PDB entry 4KYA | X-ray diffraction, 3.26 A resolution | chains A and B

Chain A:
Protein: Bifunctional dihydrofolate reductase-thymidylate synthase
From: Toxoplasma gondii
Notes: EC 1.5.1.3, 2.1.1.45
UniProtKB: Q07422 (DRTS_TOXGO); the construct lacks a stretch of the UniProt sequence and is renumbered around it, so the offset changes along the chain: 1-48 = UniProt 1-48; 74-196 = UniProt 74-196; 216-219 = UniProt 197-200; 220-610 = UniProt 220-610
Amino-acid sequence (566 residues; numbered 1 to 610; 44 numbers in that range are skipped by the numbering (no residue carries them; nothing is unmodelled there); the number before each row is that of its first residue):
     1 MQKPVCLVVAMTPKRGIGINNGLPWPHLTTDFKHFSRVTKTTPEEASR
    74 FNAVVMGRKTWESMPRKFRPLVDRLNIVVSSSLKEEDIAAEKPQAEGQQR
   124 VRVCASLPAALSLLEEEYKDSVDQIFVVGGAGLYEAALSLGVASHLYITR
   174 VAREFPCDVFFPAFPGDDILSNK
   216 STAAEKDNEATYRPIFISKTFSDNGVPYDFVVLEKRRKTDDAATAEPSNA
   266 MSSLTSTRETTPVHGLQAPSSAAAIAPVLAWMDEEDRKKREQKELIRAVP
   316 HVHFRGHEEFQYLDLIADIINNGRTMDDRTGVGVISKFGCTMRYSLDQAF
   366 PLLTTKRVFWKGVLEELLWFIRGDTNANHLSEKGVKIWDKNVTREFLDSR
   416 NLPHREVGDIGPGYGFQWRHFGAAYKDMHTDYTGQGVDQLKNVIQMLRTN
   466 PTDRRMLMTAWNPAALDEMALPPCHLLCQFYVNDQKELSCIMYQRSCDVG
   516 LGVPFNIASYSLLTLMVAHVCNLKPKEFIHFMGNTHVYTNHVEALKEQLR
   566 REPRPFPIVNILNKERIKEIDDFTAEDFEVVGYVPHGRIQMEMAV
Disordered / not traced: 1-3, 44-45, 216-224, 253-284, 300-309
Ligand contacts:
  - 1UG (2-Amino-5-(1-naphthylsulfanyl)-3,9-dihydro-4H-pyrimido[4,5-b]indol-4-one): Ile-402, Trp-403, Asn-406, Leu-486, Asp-513, Leu-516, Gly-517, Phe-520, Tyr-553, Met-608, Ala-609
  - folic acid (FOL): Val-8, Val-9, Ala-10, Leu-23, Asp-31, Phe-32, Lys-33, His-34, Phe-35, Ser-36, Thr-83, Met-87, Pro-88, Phe-91, Leu-94, Arg-97, Val-151, Tyr-157, Thr-172
  - NADPH (NDP; NADPH dihydro-nicotinamide-adenine-dinucleotide phosphate): Val-9, Ala-10, Ile-17, Gly-18, Ile-19, Asn-21, Gly-22, Leu-23, Trp-25, Gly-80, Arg-81, Lys-82, Thr-83, Ser-86, Val-102, Ser-103, Ser-104, Ser-105, Ala-128, Val-151, Gly-152, Gly-153, Ala-154, Gly-155, Leu-156, Tyr-157, Ala-159, Val-182
  - 2'-deoxyuridine 5'-monophosphate (UMP): Arg-344, Tyr-429, Leu-486, Cys-489, His-490, Gln-509, Arg-510, Ser-511, Cys-512, Asp-513, Gly-517, Asn-521, His-551, Tyr-553
From the paper describing this entry:
  - binding site for 1UG: Ile-402, Asp-513, Leu-516, Phe-520, Met-608, Ala-609
  - specificity-determining residues: Met-608

Chain B:
Protein: Bifunctional dihydrofolate reductase-thymidylate synthase
From: Toxoplasma gondii
Notes: EC 1.5.1.3, 2.1.1.45
UniProtKB: Q07422 (DRTS_TOXGO); the construct lacks a stretch of the UniProt sequence and is renumbered around it, so the offset changes along the chain: 1-41 = UniProt 1-41; 67-73 = UniProt 42-48; 74-196 = UniProt 74-196; 216-219 = UniProt 197-200; 1 more segments
Amino-acid sequence (566 residues; numbered 1 to 610; 44 numbers in that range are skipped by the numbering (no residue carries them; nothing is unmodelled there); the number before each row is that of its first residue):
     1 MQKPVCLVVAMTPKRGIGINNGLPWPHLTTDFKHFSRVTKT
    67 TPEEASRFNAVVMGRKTWESMPRKFRPLVDRLNIVVSSSLKEEDIAAEKP
   117 QAEGQQRVRVCASLPAALSLLEEEYKDSVDQIFVVGGAGLYEAALSLGVA
   167 SHLYITRVAREFPCDVFFPAFPGDDILSNK
   216 STAAEKDNEATYRPIFISKTFSDNGVPYDFVVLEKRRKTDDAATAEPSNA
   266 MSSLTSTRETTPVHGLQAPSSAAAIAPVLAWMDEEDRKKREQKELIRAVP
   316 HVHFRGHEEFQYLDLIADIINNGRTMDDRTGVGVISKFGCTMRYSLDQAF
   366 PLLTTKRVFWKGVLEELLWFIRGDTNANHLSEKGVKIWDKNVTREFLDSR
   416 NLPHREVGDIGPGYGFQWRHFGAAYKDMHTDYTGQGVDQLKNVIQMLRTN
   466 PTDRRMLMTAWNPAALDEMALPPCHLLCQFYVNDQKELSCIMYQRSCDVG
   516 LGVPFNIASYSLLTLMVAHVCNLKPKEFIHFMGNTHVYTNHVEALKEQLR
   566 REPRPFPIVNILNKERIKEIDDFTAEDFEVVGYVPHGRIQMEMAV
Disordered / not traced: 1-2, 67-73, 108-125, 152, 216-223, 252-284, 302-307
Ligand contacts:
  - 1UG (2-Amino-5-(1-naphthylsulfanyl)-3,9-dihydro-4H-pyrimido[4,5-b]indol-4-one): Glu-381, Ile-402, Trp-403, Asn-406, Leu-486, Asp-513, Leu-516, Gly-517, Phe-520, Tyr-553, Met-608, Ala-609
  - folic acid (FOL): Val-8, Val-9, Ala-10, Trp-25, Asp-31, Phe-32, Lys-33, His-34, Phe-35, Ser-36, Thr-83, Met-87, Phe-91, Leu-94, Val-95, Arg-97, Val-151, Tyr-157, Thr-172
  - NADPH (NDP; NADPH dihydro-nicotinamide-adenine-dinucleotide phosphate): Val-9, Ala-10, Ile-17, Gly-18, Ile-19, Asn-21, Gly-22, Leu-23, Trp-25, Gly-80, Arg-81, Lys-82, Thr-83, Ser-86, Val-102, Ser-103, Ser-104, Ser-105, Ala-128, Val-151, Gly-153, Ala-154, Gly-155, Leu-156, Tyr-157, Ala-159, Val-182
  - 2'-deoxyuridine 5'-monophosphate (UMP): Arg-344, Tyr-429, Leu-486, Pro-487, Cys-489, His-490, Gln-509, Arg-510, Ser-511, Cys-512, Asp-513, Gly-517, Asn-521, His-551, Tyr-553
From the paper describing this entry:
  - binding site for 1UG: Ile-402, Asp-513, Leu-516, Phe-520, Met-608, Ala-609
  - specificity-determining residues: Met-608

Interface between chain A and chain B:
Contacting residue pairs (142):
  Thr-30(A) with Trp-296(B)
  Lys-33(A) with Trp-296(B); Glu-300(B), salt bridge
  His-34(A) with Trp-296(B), hydrogen bond
  Arg-37(A) with Trp-296(B); Glu-299(B), salt bridge
  Thr-41(A) with Pro-292(B)
  His-168(A) with Ala-289(B)
  Tyr-170(A) with Ala-289(B), hydrogen bond (side chain-backbone); Val-293(B), hydrophobic
  Ile-230(A) with Ile-290(B), hydrophobic
  Phe-231(A) with Ile-290(B), hydrophobic; Val-293(B), hydrophobic; Leu-294(B), hydrophobic; Met-297(B), hydrophobic
  Ser-233(A) with Met-297(B)
  Phe-236(A) with Met-297(B), hydrophobic
  Phe-245(A) with Trp-296(B), hydrophobic; Met-297(B), hydrophobic
  Glu-249(A) with Ser-286(B)
  Ser-285(A) with His-168(B), hydrogen bond (backbone-side chain)
  Ser-286(A) with Glu-249(B)
  Ala-287(A) with Phe-319(B)
  Ala-289(A) with Tyr-170(B), hydrogen bond (backbone-side chain)
  Ile-290(A) with Ile-230(B), hydrophobic; Phe-231(B), hydrophobic; Val-247(B), hydrophobic; Phe-319(B), hydrophobic
  Val-293(A) with His-34(B); Val-38(B), hydrophobic; Tyr-170(B), hydrophobic; Phe-231(B), hydrophobic
  Leu-294(A) with Phe-319(B), hydrophobic
  Trp-296(A) with Thr-30(B); His-34(B), hydrogen bond; Arg-37(B); Phe-245(B), hydrophobic
  Met-297(A) with Phe-231(B), hydrophobic; Ser-233(B); Phe-245(B), hydrophobic
  Phe-319(A) with Leu-294(B), hydrophobic
  Arg-339(A) with Asn-498(B); Asp-499(B), salt bridge; Gln-500(B)
  Met-341(A) with Val-497(B); Asn-498(B); Asp-499(B), hydrogen bond (side chain-backbone)
  Asp-342(A) with Thr-467(B)
  Asp-343(A) with Arg-469(B), salt bridge
  Arg-344(A) with Arg-470(B)
  Ser-351(A) with Tyr-496(B), hydrogen bond
  Phe-353(A) with Arg-358(B), hydrogen bond (backbone-side chain); Gln-494(B); Tyr-496(B), hydrophobic; Ser-504(B); Cys-505(B); Ile-506(B), hydrophobic; Ile-544(B)
  Gly-354(A) with Arg-358(B), hydrogen bond (backbone-side chain); Ile-506(B); Ile-544(B); Phe-546(B)
  Cys-355(A) with Phe-546(B)
  Thr-356(A) with Thr-356(B), hydrogen bond; Phe-546(B)
  Arg-358(A) with Phe-353(B), hydrogen bond (side chain-backbone); Gly-354(B), hydrogen bond (side chain-backbone)
  Phe-436(A) with Asn-477(B); Pro-478(B)
  Val-452(A) with Pro-478(B)
  Gln-454(A) with Pro-478(B)
  Thr-467(A) with Met-341(B); Asp-342(B)
  Arg-469(A) with Asp-343(B), salt bridge; Arg-510(B), hydrogen bond (backbone-side chain); Ser-511(B); Asn-549(B); His-551(B); Tyr-553(B), hydrogen bond
  Arg-470(A) with Arg-415(B); Trp-476(B); Leu-486(B); Pro-487(B); Arg-510(B)
  Leu-472(A) with Trp-476(B); Leu-491(B), hydrophobic
  Thr-474(A) with Trp-476(B); Pro-478(B)
  Trp-476(A) with Leu-472(B), hydrophobic; Thr-474(B)
  Asn-477(A) with Phe-436(B)
  Pro-478(A) with Phe-436(B); Val-452(B); Gln-454(B); Thr-474(B)
  Pro-487(A) with Arg-470(B)
  Leu-491(A) with Leu-472(B), hydrophobic; Leu-492(B), hydrophobic
  Leu-492(A) with Leu-491(B), hydrophobic; Tyr-508(B), hydrophobic
  Gln-494(A) with Phe-353(B); Tyr-508(B), hydrogen bond; Arg-510(B), hydrogen bond (side chain-backbone); Gly-548(B)
  Phe-495(A) with Phe-353(B)
  Tyr-496(A) with Ser-351(B), hydrogen bond; Phe-353(B), hydrophobic; Asn-549(B)
  Val-497(A) with Met-341(B)
  Asn-498(A) with Met-341(B)
  Asp-499(A) with Arg-339(B), salt bridge; Thr-340(B); Met-341(B)
  Ser-504(A) with Phe-353(B)
  Ile-506(A) with Phe-353(B), hydrophobic; Gly-354(B); Tyr-508(B); Gly-548(B)
  Tyr-508(A) with Leu-492(B), hydrophobic; Gln-494(B), hydrogen bond; Ile-506(B); Phe-546(B), hydrophobic
  Arg-510(A) with Arg-469(B), hydrogen bond (side chain-backbone); Arg-470(B); Leu-472(B); Gln-494(B), hydrogen bond (backbone-side chain)
  Ser-511(A) with Arg-469(B), hydrogen bond
  Ile-544(A) with Phe-353(B); Gly-354(B)
  Phe-546(A) with Cys-355(B); Thr-356(B); Tyr-508(B), hydrophobic; Phe-546(B), hydrophobic; Met-547(B)
  Met-547(A) with Ile-506(B)
  Gly-548(A) with Gln-494(B); Ile-506(B)
  Asn-549(A) with Arg-469(B); Gln-494(B); Tyr-496(B)
  His-551(A) with Arg-469(B), hydrogen bond
  Tyr-553(A) with Arg-469(B)
Other interface residues (no listed pair), chain A (75 interface residues in all): Val-38, Pro-292, His-318, Thr-340, Val-349, Lys-352, Ala-479, Leu-486, Cys-505
Other interface residues (no listed pair), chain B (76 interface residues in all): Phe-236, Ser-285, Val-349, Lys-352, Ala-479, Phe-495, Glu-502

Summary:
75 residues of chain A and 76 residues of chain B are in contact; the contacts include 22 hydrogen bonds and 6
salt bridges. Polar contacts include Lys-33(A)/Glu-300(B), Arg-37(A)/Glu-299(B) and Arg-339(A)/Asp-499(B). The
paper reports a binding site for 1UG at Ile-402(A), Asp-513(A) and Ile-402(B) among others; specificity
determinants Met-608(A) and Met-608(B).
Chain A and chain B are both Bifunctional dihydrofolate reductase-thymidylate synthase (Toxoplasma gondii);
the structure, Crystal structure of non-classical TS inhibitor 3 in complex with Toxoplasma gondii TS-DHFR,
was determined by X-ray diffraction, deposited together with 4KY4.
